5LWA - chain A; structure by X-ray diffraction, 1.65 A resolution.

Chain A:
Molecule: RNA replicase polyprotein
Source organism: Turnip yellow mosaic virus
Notes: EC 2.1.1.-, 3.4.22.-, 3.6.4.-, 2.7.7.48
UniProtKB: P10358 (POLR_TYMV); residues 728-879 here = UniProt positions 728-879
Amino-acid sequence (159 residues; each row starts with the number of its first residue):
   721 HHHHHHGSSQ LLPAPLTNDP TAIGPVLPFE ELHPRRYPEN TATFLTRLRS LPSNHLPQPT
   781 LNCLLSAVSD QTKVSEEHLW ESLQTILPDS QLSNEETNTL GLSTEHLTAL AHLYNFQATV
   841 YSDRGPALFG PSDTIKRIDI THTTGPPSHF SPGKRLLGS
Unresolved in the structure: 721-729, 878-879
Differences from the reference sequence: expression tag (721-727); engineered mutation Ala-847 (Ile in P10358)
Reported in the primary citation:
  - catalytic residues: Cys-783, His-869
  - mutagenesis - D843A, I847A, G865A, P866G/P867G: decreased catalytic activity
  - mutagenesis - D843A, I847A, G865A, P866G/P867G: decreased growth in response to viral RNA
  - mutagenesis - C783S: abolished catalytic activity
  - mutagenesis - P866G/P867G: unchanged catalytic activity (HEL POL and PRO HEL cleavage sites)

Summary:
The paper reports catalytic residues Cys-783 and His-869; D843A, I847A and G865A, among others, reduce
catalytic activity; 5 substitutions were tested in all.
Chain A is RNA replicase polyprotein (Turnip yellow mosaic virus); the structure, Turnip yellow mosaic virus
protease/deubiquitinase domain, I847A mutant, was determined by X-ray diffraction (same publication as 5LW5).
